5WFC - chains A and D of the 3 polymer chains in the assembly; structure by X-ray diffraction, 2.28 A resolution.

[Chain A]
Name: Polycomb Protein EED
From: Chaetomium thermophilum (strain DSM 1495 / CBS 144.50 / IMI 039719)
UniProtKB: G0S8H7 (G0S8H7_CHATD); numbering as in UniProt (aligned over 1-565)
Sequence (605 residues; numbered -39 to 565; the number before each row is that of its first residue; numbers below 1 keep their minus sign (Met-39 is residue -39)):
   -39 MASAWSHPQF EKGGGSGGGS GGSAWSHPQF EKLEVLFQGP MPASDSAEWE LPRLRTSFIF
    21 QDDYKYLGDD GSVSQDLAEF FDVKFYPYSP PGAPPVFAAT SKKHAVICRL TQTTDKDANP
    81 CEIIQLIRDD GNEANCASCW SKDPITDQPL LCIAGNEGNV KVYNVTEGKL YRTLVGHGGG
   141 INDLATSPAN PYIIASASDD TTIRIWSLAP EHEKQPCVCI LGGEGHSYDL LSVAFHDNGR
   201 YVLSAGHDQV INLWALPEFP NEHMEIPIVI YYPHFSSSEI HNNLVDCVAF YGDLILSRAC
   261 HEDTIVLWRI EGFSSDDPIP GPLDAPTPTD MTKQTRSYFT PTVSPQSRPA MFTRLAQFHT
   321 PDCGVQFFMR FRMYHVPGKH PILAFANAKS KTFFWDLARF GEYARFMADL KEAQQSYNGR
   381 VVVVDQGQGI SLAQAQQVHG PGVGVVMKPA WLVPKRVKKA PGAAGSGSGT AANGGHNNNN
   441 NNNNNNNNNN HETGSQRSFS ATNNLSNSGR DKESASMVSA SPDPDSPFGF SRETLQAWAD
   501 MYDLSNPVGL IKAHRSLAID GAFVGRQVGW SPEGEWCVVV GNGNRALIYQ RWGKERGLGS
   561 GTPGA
Not modelled in the structure: -39 to 6, 26-33, 302-306, 401-404, 415-488, 558-565
Differences from the reference sequence: initiating methionine (-39); expression tag (-38 to 0)

[Chain D]
Name: Histone H3.1
UniProtKB: P68431 (H31_HUMAN); residues 22-32 here correspond to UniProt positions 23-33 (UniProt number = residue number + 1)
Sequence (11 residues; each row starts with the number of its first residue):
    22 TKAARKSAPA T
Not modelled in the structure: 22-23, 31-32
Modified residues: Lys27 (N-trimethyllysine; M3L)
Curated features (UniProtKB/Swiss-Prot):
  - modified residue: Lys23 (N6-(2-hydroxyisobutyryl)lysine), Arg26 (Citrulline), Lys27 (N6,N6,N6-trimethyllysine), Ser28 (ADP-ribosylserine)

[Interface between chain A and chain D]
Pairs across the interface - 24 pairs, chain A then chain D:
  Glu39(A) - Ala29(D)  hydrogen bond (side chain-backbone)
  Cys96(A) - Lys27(D)
  Asn142(A) - Lys27(D)
  Leu191(A) - Lys27(D)
  Leu244(A) - Ala25(D)  hydrophobic
  Cys260(A) - Ala25(D)  hydrophobic
  His261(A) - Ala25(D)
  Val325(A) - Ala24(D)
  Val325(A) - Ala25(D)
  Val325(A) - Arg26(D)  hydrogen bond (backbone-backbone)
  Gln326(A) - Arg26(D)  hydrogen bond
  Gln326(A) - Lys27(D)  hydrogen bond (side chain-backbone)
  Gln326(A) - Ser28(D)
  Gln326(A) - Ala29(D)
  Gln326(A) - Pro30(D)
  Phe327(A) - Ala25(D)  hydrophobic
  Phe327(A) - Arg26(D)  hydrogen bond (backbone-backbone)
  Phe327(A) - Lys27(D)
  Phe328(A) - Lys27(D)
  Val524(A) - Pro30(D)
  Arg526(A) - Lys27(D)  hydrogen bond (side chain-backbone)
  Arg526(A) - Ser28(D)
  Arg526(A) - Ala29(D)
  Asn542(A) - Ala29(D)

[Summary]
14 residues of chain A face 7 of chain D across their interface, with 6 hydrogen bonds. Among the polar pairs
are Glu39(A)-Ala29(D), Gln326(A)-Arg26(D) and Gln326(A)-Lys27(D).
Here chain A is Polycomb Protein EED (Chaetomium thermophilum (strain DSM 1495 / CBS 144.50 / IMI 039719)) and
chain D is Histone H3.1. Entry 5WFC (Humanized mutant of the Chaetomium thermophilum Polycomb Repressive
Complex 2 bound to the inhibitor GSK343) was determined by X-ray diffraction, deposited together with 5WF7,
5WFD and 5WG6.
